PDB entry 1FLY | X-ray diffraction, 1.83 A resolution | chain A

# Chain A
Molecule: Lysozyme
From: Gallus gallus
Notes: EC 3.2.1.17
UniProt: P00698 (LYSC_CHICK); residues 1-129 here correspond to UniProt positions 19-147 (UniProt number = residue number + 18)
Chain sequence (129 residues; each row starts with the number of its first residue):
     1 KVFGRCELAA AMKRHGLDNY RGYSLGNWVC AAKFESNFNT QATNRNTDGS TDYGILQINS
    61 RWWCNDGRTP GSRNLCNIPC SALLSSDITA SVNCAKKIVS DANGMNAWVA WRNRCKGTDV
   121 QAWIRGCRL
Construct notes: engineered mutation A102 (Gly120 in P00698)
Disulfides: C6-C127, C30-C115, C64-C80, C76-C94
Swiss-Prot annotation at these positions:
  - active site: E35, D52
  - binding site (substrate): D101

# In short
Curated annotation (UniProt) lists active-site residues E35 and D52 and substrate-binding residue D101.
Chain A is Lysozyme (Gallus gallus); the structure, Hen egg white lysozyme mutant with alanine substituted for
glycine, was determined by X-ray diffraction (same publication as 1FLQ, 1FLU, 1FLW and 1FN5).
